Entry 5B5F (X-ray diffraction, 1.20 A resolution); this record covers chains A and C of the 4 polymer chains in the assembly.

[Chain A (and C)]
Protein: Streptavidin
From: Streptomyces avidinii
Notes: chain C of this document is another copy of the same molecule, construct and numbering; everything in this record applies to it too
UniProtKB: P22629 (SAV_STRAV); residues 16-135 here correspond to UniProt positions 40-159 (UniProt number = residue number + 24)
Sequence (120 residues; each row starts with the number of its first residue):
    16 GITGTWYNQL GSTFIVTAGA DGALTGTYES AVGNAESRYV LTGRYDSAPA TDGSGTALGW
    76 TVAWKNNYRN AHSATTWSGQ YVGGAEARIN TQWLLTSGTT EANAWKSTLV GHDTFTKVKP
Curated features (UniProtKB/Swiss-Prot):
  - motif: Arg59 to Asp61 (Cell attachment site)
  - binding site (biotin): Tyr43, Tyr54, Trp92, Trp108, Trp120
Small-molecule neighbours: 6F3 (N-methyl-3-(4-oxo-4,5-dihydrofuro[3,2-c]pyridin-2-yl)benzenesulfonamide): Asn23, Leu25, Ser27, Tyr43, Ser45, Val47, Gly48, Asn49, Ala50, Trp79, Ala86, Ser88, Thr90, Trp92, Trp108, Leu110, Ser112, Asp128

[Interface between chain A and chain C]
Contacting residue pairs (16):
  Leu25(A) - Trp120(C)  hydrophobic
  Val47(A) - Trp120(C)
  Gly48(A) - Trp120(C)
  Trp108(A) - Trp120(C)
  Leu109(A) - Val125(C)  hydrophobic
  Trp120(A) - Trp108(C)
  Trp120(A) - Leu110(C)  hydrophobic
  Lys121(A) - Leu124(C)
  Thr123(A) - Leu124(C)
  Thr123(A) - Val125(C)  hydrogen bond (backbone-backbone)
  Leu124(A) - Lys121(C)
  Leu124(A) - Thr123(C)
  Leu124(A) - Leu124(C)  hydrophobic
  Val125(A) - Leu109(C)  hydrophobic
  Val125(A) - Thr123(C)  hydrogen bond (backbone-backbone)
  Val125(A) - Val125(C)  hydrophobic
Interface residues without a listed pair, chain A (11 interface residues in all): Leu110
Interface residues without a listed pair, chain C (9 interface residues in all): Leu25

[Overview]
The interface between chain A and chain C involves 11 residues on one side and 9 on the other; the contacts
include 2 hydrogen bonds. The hydrogen-bonded pair Thr123(A)-Val125(C) is a backbone contact. Ligands of chain
A: compound 6F3.
Chain A and chain C are both Streptavidin (Streptomyces avidinii); the structure, Crystal structure of
ALiS3-Streptavidin complex, was determined by X-ray diffraction (same publication as 5B5G).
